3A3P - chains A and B; structure by X-ray diffraction, 1.90 A resolution.

# Chain A
Name: Tk-subtilisin
Organism: Thermococcus kodakarensis
Notes: EC 3.4.21.-; fragment: Residue in UNP 94-422
Reference sequence: P58502 (TKSU_PYRKO); residues 70-398 here correspond to UniProt positions 94-422 (UniProt number = residue number + 24)
Chain sequence (329 residues; numbered 70 to 398; the number before each row is that of its first residue):
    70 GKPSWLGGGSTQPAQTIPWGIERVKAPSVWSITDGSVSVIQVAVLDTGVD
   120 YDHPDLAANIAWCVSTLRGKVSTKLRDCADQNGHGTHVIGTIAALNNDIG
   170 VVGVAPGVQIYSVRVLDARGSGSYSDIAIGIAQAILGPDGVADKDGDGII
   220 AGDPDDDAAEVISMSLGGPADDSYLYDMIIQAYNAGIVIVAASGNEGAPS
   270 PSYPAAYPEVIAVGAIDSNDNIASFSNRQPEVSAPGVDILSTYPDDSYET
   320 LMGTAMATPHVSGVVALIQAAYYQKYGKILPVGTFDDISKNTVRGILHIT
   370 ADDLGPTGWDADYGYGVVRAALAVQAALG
Not modelled in the structure: 70-80
Disulfides: C132-C147
Construct notes: engineered mutation A201 (Glu225 in P58502), A324 (Ser348 in P58502)
Ion coordination: Ca2+ site 1: Q84, D124, L164, N166, I168, V170; Ca2+ site 2: V108, Q110, A227, E229; Ca2+ site 3: D119, D314, D315; Ca2+ site 4: L205, D208, V210, D226; Ca2+ site 5: D212, D214, D216, I218, D222, D225; Ca2+ site 6: D214, D216, D222; Ca2+ site 7: D372, L373, P375, G377, D379
Curated features (UniProtKB/Swiss-Prot):
  - active site (Charge relay system): D115, H153

# Chain B
Name: Tk-subtilisin
Organism: Thermococcus kodakarensis
Notes: fragment: Tk-propeptide, Residue in UNP 25-93
Reference sequence: P58502 (TKSU_PYRKO); residues 1-69 here correspond to UniProt positions 25-93 (UniProt number = residue number + 24)
Chain sequence (69 residues; each row starts with the number of its first residue):
     1 GEQNTIRVIVSVDKAKFNPHEVLGIGGHIVYQFKLIPAVVVDVPANAVGK
    51 LKKMPGVEKVEFDHQAVLL
Not modelled in the structure: 1-4
Ion coordination: Zn2+: H28, D42

# How chain A and chain B interact
Contacting residue pairs - 60 pairs, chain A then chain B:
  R137(A) with R7(B), hydrogen bond (backbone-side chain); V30(B)
  G138(A) with R7(B); Y31(B)
  V140(A) with Y31(B), hydrophobic
  N151(A) with L68(B)
  H153(A) with L68(B); L69(B), hydrogen bond (side chain-backbone)
  G189(A) with V67(B); L68(B), hydrogen bond (backbone-backbone)
  S190(A) with Q65(B); A66(B)
  G191(A) with H64(B); Q65(B); A66(B), hydrogen bond (backbone-backbone)
  S192(A) with D63(B); H64(B); Q65(B)
  Y193(A) with D63(B), hydrogen bond (backbone-side chain); H64(B), hydrogen bond (backbone-backbone); Q65(B); A66(B)
  S194(A) with I9(B); D63(B), hydrogen bond
  I196(A) with A66(B), hydrophobic
  A197(A) with F33(B), hydrophobic
  I198(A) with Y31(B), hydrophobic; F33(B), hydrophobic
  I204(A) with L35(B), hydrophobic
  S234(A) with L68(B); L69(B), hydrogen bond (backbone-backbone)
  L235(A) with V67(B); L69(B)
  G236(A) with A66(B); V67(B), hydrogen bond (backbone-backbone); L69(B)
  G237(A) with Q65(B)
  A239(A) with H64(B)
  D241(A) with E61(B); F62(B); H64(B), salt bridge
  S242(A) with K59(B); E61(B), hydrogen bond (backbone-side chain)
  Y243(A) with I9(B); I36(B); E61(B), hydrogen bond (backbone-side chain); D63(B)
  D246(A) with I36(B)
  M247(A) with F33(B), hydrophobic; I36(B), hydrophobic
  Q250(A) with L35(B); I36(B)
  A261(A) with L69(B), hydrophobic
  G263(A) with L69(B)
  N264(A) with L69(B), hydrogen bond (side chain-backbone)
  E265(A) with L69(B)
  G322(A) with L69(B)
  T323(A) with L69(B), hydrogen bond (backbone-backbone)
  A324(A) with L69(B), hydrogen bond (backbone-backbone)
  M325(A) with L69(B)
Also at the interface, not in a pair above, chain A (42 interface residues in all): L185, A201, Q202, L205, G209, A211, P238, M321
Also at the interface, not in a pair above, chain B (20 interface residues in all): S11, K34, V40

# In short
42 residues of chain A face 20 of chain B across their interface, with 14 hydrogen bonds and 1 salt bridge.
Among the polar pairs are D241(A)-H64(B), R137(A)-R7(B) and H153(A)-L69(B). UniProt lists active-site residues
D115(A) and H153(A) on chain A.
Here chain A is Tk-subtilisin and chain B is Tk-subtilisin, both from Thermococcus kodakarensis. Entry 3A3P
(Crystal structure of complex between E201A/SA-subtilisin and Tk-propeptide) was determined by X-ray
diffraction, deposited together with 3A3N and 3A3O.
